Entry 8R2Q (X-ray diffraction, 2.80 A resolution); this record covers chains A and B.

== Chain A (and B) ==
Molecule: Probable fatty-acid-CoA ligase FadD5 (Fatty-acid-CoA synthetase) (Fatty-acid-CoA synthase)
Source organism: Mycobacterium tuberculosis H37Rv
Notes: chain B of this document is another copy of the same molecule, construct and numbering; everything in this record applies to it too
Reference sequence: O07411 (O07411_MYCTU); numbering as in UniProt (aligned over 1-554)
Chain sequence (570 residues; row label = number of the first residue in the row; numbers below 1 keep their minus sign (Met-15 is residue -15)):
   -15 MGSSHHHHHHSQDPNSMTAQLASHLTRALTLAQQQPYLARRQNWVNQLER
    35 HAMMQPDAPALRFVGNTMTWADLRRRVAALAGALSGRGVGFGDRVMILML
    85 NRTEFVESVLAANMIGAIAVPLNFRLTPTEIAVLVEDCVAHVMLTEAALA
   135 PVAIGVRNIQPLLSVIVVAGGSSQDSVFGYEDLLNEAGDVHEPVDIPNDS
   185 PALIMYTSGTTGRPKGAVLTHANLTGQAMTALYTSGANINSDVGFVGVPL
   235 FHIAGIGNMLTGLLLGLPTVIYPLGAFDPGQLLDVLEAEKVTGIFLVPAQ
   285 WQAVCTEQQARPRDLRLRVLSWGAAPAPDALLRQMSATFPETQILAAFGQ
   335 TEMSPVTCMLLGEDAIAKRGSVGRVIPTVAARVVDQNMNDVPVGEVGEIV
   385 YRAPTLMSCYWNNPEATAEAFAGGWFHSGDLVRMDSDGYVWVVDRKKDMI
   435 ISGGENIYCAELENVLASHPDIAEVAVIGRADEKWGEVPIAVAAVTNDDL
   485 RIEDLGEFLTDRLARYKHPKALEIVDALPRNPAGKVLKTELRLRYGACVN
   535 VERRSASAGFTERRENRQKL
Disordered / not traced: -15 to 19, 436-554 (chain B: -15 to 19, 437-554)
Sequence notes: initiating methionine (-15); expression tag (-14 to 0)
From the paper describing this entry:
  - specificity-determining residues: Ile240 (proposed by the authors, not directly observed)

== How chain A and chain B interact ==
Contacting residue pairs (76; chain A residue first):
  Pro20(A) - Arg386(B)
  Tyr21(A) - Pro361(B)  hydrogen bond (side chain-backbone)
  Tyr21(A) - Thr362(B)
  Tyr21(A) - Val363(B)
  Tyr21(A) - Arg386(B)
  Tyr21(A) - Pro388(B)
  Arg24(A) - Ala387(B)
  Arg24(A) - Pro388(B)
  Arg24(A) - Leu390(B)  hydrogen bond (side chain-backbone)
  Arg24(A) - Met391(B)  hydrogen bond (side chain-backbone)
  Arg24(A) - Ser392(B)
  Arg25(A) - Pro388(B)
  Gln26(A) - Pro388(B)
  Arg34(A) - Val359(B)  hydrogen bond (side chain-backbone)
  Arg34(A) - Ile360(B)  hydrogen bond (side chain-backbone)
  Arg34(A) - Pro361(B)  hydrogen bond (side chain-backbone)
  Arg34(A) - Val363(B)  hydrogen bond (side chain-backbone)
  Arg34(A) - Ala364(B)
  His35(A) - Pro361(B)
  Met37(A) - Ala364(B)  hydrophobic
  Met38(A) - Ala365(B)  hydrogen bond (side chain-backbone)
  Met213(A) - Gln26(B)
  Met213(A) - Met213(B)  hydrophobic
  Met213(A) - Leu216(B)  hydrophobic
  Leu216(A) - Met213(B)  hydrophobic
  Leu216(A) - Leu216(B)
  Leu216(A) - Tyr217(B)  hydrophobic
  Tyr217(A) - Leu216(B)  hydrophobic
  Tyr217(A) - Ala221(B)
  Tyr217(A) - Ile223(B)  hydrophobic
  Tyr217(A) - Leu249(B)  hydrophobic
  Ala221(A) - Tyr217(B)
  Asn222(A) - Leu345(B)
  Asn222(A) - Glu347(B)  hydrogen bond
  Ile223(A) - Tyr217(B)  hydrophobic
  Ile223(A) - Arg358(B)  hydrogen bond (backbone-side chain)
  Asn224(A) - Leu345(B)
  Asn224(A) - Glu347(B)
  Asn224(A) - Asp348(B)  hydrogen bond
  Asn224(A) - Arg358(B)  hydrogen bond
  Leu248(A) - Pro361(B)
  Leu248(A) - Thr362(B)
  Leu249(A) - Tyr217(B)  hydrophobic
  Leu249(A) - Pro361(B)
  Gln327(A) - Asn222(B)
  Leu345(A) - Asn222(B)
  Leu345(A) - Asn224(B)
  Glu347(A) - Asn224(B)
  Asp348(A) - Asn224(B)  hydrogen bond
  Arg358(A) - Gln39(B)
  Arg358(A) - Asn224(B)  hydrogen bond
  Val359(A) - Arg34(B)  hydrogen bond (backbone-side chain)
  Ile360(A) - Arg34(B)  hydrogen bond (backbone-side chain)
  Pro361(A) - Tyr21(B)
  Pro361(A) - Arg34(B)  hydrogen bond (backbone-side chain)
  Pro361(A) - His35(B)
  Pro361(A) - Ile223(B)  hydrophobic
  Pro361(A) - Leu248(B)
  Pro361(A) - Leu249(B)
  Thr362(A) - Tyr21(B)
  Thr362(A) - Leu248(B)
  Val363(A) - Arg34(B)  hydrogen bond (backbone-side chain)
  Ala364(A) - Pro20(B)  hydrophobic
  Ala364(A) - Arg34(B)
  Ala365(A) - Met38(B)  hydrogen bond (backbone-side chain)
  Arg386(A) - Pro20(B)
  Arg386(A) - Leu22(B)
  Ala387(A) - Tyr21(B)  hydrophobic
  Ala387(A) - Arg24(B)
  Pro388(A) - Tyr21(B)
  Pro388(A) - Arg24(B)
  Pro388(A) - Arg25(B)
  Leu390(A) - Arg24(B)  hydrogen bond (backbone-side chain)
  Met391(A) - Arg24(B)  hydrogen bond (backbone-side chain)
  Ser392(A) - Arg24(B)
  Phe405(A) - Arg24(B)
Interface residues without a listed pair, chain A (43 interface residues in all): Leu22, Gln39, Thr209, Gly250, Trp409, Tyr423
Interface residues without a listed pair, chain B (44 interface residues in all): Met37, Thr209, Thr218, Gly250, Gln327, Phe405, Trp409, Tyr423

== Overview ==
The interface between chain A and chain B involves 43 residues on one side and 44 on the other, with 21
hydrogen bonds. Polar contacts include Tyr21(A)-Pro361(B), Arg24(A)-Leu390(B) and Arg24(A)-Met391(B). From the
paper: the specificity determinant Ile240(A).
Chain A and chain B are both Probable fatty-acid-CoA ligase FadD5 (Fatty-acid-CoA synthetase) (Fatty-acid-CoA
synthase) (Mycobacterium tuberculosis H37Rv); the structure, Mycobacterium tuberculosis fatty acyl CoA
synthetase, FadD5, was determined by X-ray diffraction, deposited together with 8R2R.
